8F5P - chains A and C of the 6 polymer chains in the assembly; structure by electron microscopy, 3.40 A resolution.

Chain A:
Protein: NET domain-containing protein
From: Leishmania tarentolae
UniProt: A0A640KKJ7 (A0A640KKJ7_LEITA); residues 1-368 here = UniProt positions 1-368
Chain sequence (368 residues; numbered 1 to 368; the number before each row is that of its first residue):
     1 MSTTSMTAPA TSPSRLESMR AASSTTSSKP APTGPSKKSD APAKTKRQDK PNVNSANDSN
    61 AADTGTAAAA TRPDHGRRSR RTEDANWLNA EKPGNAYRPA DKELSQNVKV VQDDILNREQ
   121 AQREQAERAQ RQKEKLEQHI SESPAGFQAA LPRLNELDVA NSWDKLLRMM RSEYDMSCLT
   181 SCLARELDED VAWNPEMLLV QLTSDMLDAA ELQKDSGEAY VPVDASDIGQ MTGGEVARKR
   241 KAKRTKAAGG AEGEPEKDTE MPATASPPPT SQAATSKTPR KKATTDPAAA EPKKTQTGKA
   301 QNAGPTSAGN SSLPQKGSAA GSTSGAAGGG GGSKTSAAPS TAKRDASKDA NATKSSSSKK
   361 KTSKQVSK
Not modelled in the structure: 1-144, 220-368

Chain C:
Protein: Intraflagellar transport protein 122 homolog
From: Leishmania tarentolae
UniProt: A0A640KU89 (A0A640KU89_LEITA); numbering as in UniProt (aligned over 1-1292)
Chain sequence (1292 residues; each row starts with the number of its first residue):
     1 MHTSVRWSET ADAVKGIRPP VNSLCYSPSG DYVVASCGVR VLVYAASTGT LLHSLMGHQD
    61 TIYCVDYSSD GKNFASGGAD RTVIVWSSQG EGIVKYQHTE AIQALAHNPT SSQLASVSSV
   121 DWGIWSPEQP KVSKYSLPSK GLCAAWTPNG KTLAIGMLDG TVMMLSKTSE EKVIIRRPAP
   181 VWALAFTPLR ENGIDVLAIG SWDQRLSFYN LSGTAVGRER ELDFDPCSVS YFNDGEYILL
   241 SGSDHKVTLF TKDGNRLIEL ASADDWIWSA RQRPRQKQFC YGTNDGTISC IDITISTVHT
   301 IYDDQYVFRK DMTNLVVHQL LVDRKMVIPC NEYVQKIATF LDKLAVQLQE RVIVFEFFYD
   361 DDRTMRYQDI AQIRRRLECS LLCVTTGAII VSNDKRITMY DFQGNKRREW SMESPVQLMK
   421 VVGGMEGREI LLVGLNGGQV MKVFVDNPFP TLLHKGTAPV KSAELSSSRS RLAVIDSTNT
   481 LQVLELGEKN ELLFSEDNVT AVAFNIDVDD NIAFTTGDNT LHIKTGSLPA YQQAVRGIVV
   541 GFKANHVFNL HYSNMMVLDV PHAHALYKYV EMRDFDRAYE VACLGVADAD WKMLGLHAMS
   601 QLRLDIARKA FTHIQDTKLV ELLKSLELRR RQSGAEDGLS LTLGKASGTP DTVEGPENKG
   661 YGSTNGELAA ARVAAKDSVL YGSILAFQGK YNDAARQFMK TGCELKAVEM YCDLKMWDNA
   721 KKICTDEKVL KDLIRQQARW AEESQNFVEA ASLYESCGDY AKAIGMMGQA GQVEKLMKMC
   781 RSLPTSEVTL ITECANFFRK HNAIPFAIEA YEKVQDHQAL IGIYVAKGDW RNAFTILEKT
   841 PTLAREVYVP WATWLADNDK FDEALEAFRA AKWPKEAMRL METLATNSVT CRKFRDAAFY
   901 YIHLAEEYGR FEETEKPTDV EKAARIRRSK ECVRRADIYY AFSGVYAHTT QPLPYNELSL
   961 FRTAKYLFGM CAESAIPINV GKGAILYTLS RIANRLEMVR TARAVFEKLQ GVILPVSMME
  1021 QVDIETLLVR SKPVKDRDEL LDRCFRCNQL IAQLPMAGDR CPNCFHPCVR SFVNFECLPL
  1081 VEFVLADELT DEEAERIIVS GVGRRRSADD ENSKDHSDGA DAKAKEWKSD NGANVISFDD
  1141 GNIDYEIDQQ LVAMGRSKAA ANKGNDPFFT QLQYVLRPGR PTATYQPFVA SADILKGFRR
  1201 DEVFIVRPRY GTLPVPNRYY RLMRSDVSVC LCNGCQHFFI AEDYEAECMR GSGCPLCRYR
  1261 PGKQVSRSMK QILFDMETAA AASKTSSAAA AL
Not modelled in the structure: 633-675, 1102-1164, 1283-1292
Metal / ion sites: Zn2+ site 1: Cys-1044, Cys-1047, Cys-1061, Cys-1064; Zn2+ site 2: Cys-1232, Cys-1235, Cys-1254, Cys-1257

Chain A / chain C interface:
Residue-residue contacts (6; chain A residue first):
  Met-197(A) with Lys-406(C)
  Ser-204(A) with Lys-406(C), hydrogen bond; Glu-409(C)
  Leu-207(A) with Glu-409(C); Ser-411(C)
  Glu-211(A) with Arg-396(C), salt bridge
Interface residues without a listed pair, chain A (5 interface residues in all): Val-200
Interface residues without a listed pair, chain C (6 interface residues in all): Asn-405, Arg-407

Summary:
Chain A and chain C form an interface of 5 and 6 residues respectively; the contacts include 1 hydrogen bond
and 1 salt bridge. Among the polar pairs are Glu-211(A)/Arg-396(C) and Ser-204(A)/Lys-406(C). The Zn2+ site 1
is built by Cys-1044(C), Cys-1047(C), Cys-1061(C) and Cys-1064(C).
Chain A is NET domain-containing protein and chain C is Intraflagellar transport protein 122 homolog, both
from Leishmania tarentolae; the structure, Structure of Leishmania tarentolae IFT-A (state 2), was determined
by electron microscopy together with 8F5O from the same study.
